7S5Y - chains C and D of the 5 polymer chains in the assembly; structure by electron microscopy, 3.90 A resolution.

[Chain C (and D)]
Protein: ATP-sensitive inward rectifier potassium channel 11
From: Homo sapiens
Notes: chain D of this document is another copy of the same molecule, construct and numbering; everything in this record applies to it too
UniProt: B2RC52 (B2RC52_HUMAN); residues 1-390 here = UniProt positions 1-390
Sequence (390 residues; numbered 1 to 390; the number before each row is that of its first residue):
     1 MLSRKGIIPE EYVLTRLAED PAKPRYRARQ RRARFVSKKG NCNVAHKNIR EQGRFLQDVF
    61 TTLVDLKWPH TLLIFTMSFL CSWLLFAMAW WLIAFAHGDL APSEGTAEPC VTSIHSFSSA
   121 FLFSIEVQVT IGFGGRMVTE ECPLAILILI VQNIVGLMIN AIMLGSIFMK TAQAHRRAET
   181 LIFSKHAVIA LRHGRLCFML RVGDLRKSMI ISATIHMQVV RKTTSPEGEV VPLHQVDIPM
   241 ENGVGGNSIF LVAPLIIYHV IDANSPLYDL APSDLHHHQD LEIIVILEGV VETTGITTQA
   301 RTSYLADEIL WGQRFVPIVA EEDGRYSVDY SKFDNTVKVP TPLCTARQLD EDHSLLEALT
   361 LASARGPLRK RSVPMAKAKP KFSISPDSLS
Unresolved in the structure: 1-31, 353-390
Sequence notes: engineered mutation Ser-166 (Cys in B2RC52), Asp-334 (Gly in B2RC52)

[Interface between chain C and chain D]
Contacting residue pairs (111; chain C residue first):
  Arg-32(C) / Gly-324(D)
  Ala-33(C) / Tyr-326(D)
  Arg-34(C) / Tyr-326(D)
  Phe-35(C) / Val-252(D)  hydrophobic
  Cys-42(C) / Met-209(D)  hydrophobic
  Cys-42(C) / Val-252(D)  hydrophobic
  Asn-43(C) / Gly-324(D)  hydrogen bond (side chain-backbone)
  Asn-43(C) / Tyr-326(D)
  Val-44(C) / Arg-325(D)  hydrogen bond (backbone-side chain)
  Val-44(C) / Tyr-326(D)
  Ala-45(C) / Arg-325(D)
  Ala-45(C) / Tyr-326(D)  hydrogen bond (backbone-backbone)
  Ala-45(C) / Ser-327(D)
  His-46(C) / Asp-204(D)
  His-46(C) / Arg-206(D)
  His-46(C) / Val-252(D)
  His-46(C) / Val-328(D)
  His-46(C) / Tyr-330(D)
  Lys-47(C) / Val-328(D)  hydrogen bond (backbone-backbone)
  Lys-47(C) / Tyr-330(D)
  Asn-48(C) / Asp-329(D)
  Asn-48(C) / Tyr-330(D)
  Asn-48(C) / Ser-331(D)
  Ile-49(C) / Leu-205(D)  hydrophobic
  Ile-49(C) / Tyr-330(D)  hydrophobic
  Glu-51(C) / Leu-205(D)
  Arg-54(C) / Glu-179(D)  hydrogen bond (side chain-backbone)
  Arg-54(C) / Thr-180(D)
  Arg-54(C) / Ile-182(D)
  Arg-54(C) / Leu-205(D)
  Phe-55(C) / Leu-205(D)
  Phe-55(C) / Arg-206(D)
  Gln-57(C) / Arg-176(D)
  Gln-57(C) / Glu-179(D)  hydrogen bond
  Asp-58(C) / Arg-176(D)
  Asp-58(C) / Thr-180(D)  hydrogen bond
  Asp-58(C) / Arg-206(D)  salt bridge
  Phe-60(C) / Phe-168(D)  hydrophobic
  Phe-60(C) / Thr-171(D)
  Phe-60(C) / Ala-172(D)  hydrophobic
  Phe-60(C) / Thr-294(D)
  Thr-61(C) / Arg-206(D)  hydrogen bond
  Thr-62(C) / Arg-206(D)  hydrogen bond
  Val-64(C) / Thr-293(D)
  Asp-65(C) / Arg-206(D)  salt bridge
  Phe-123(C) / Phe-133(D)  hydrophobic
  Val-127(C) / Phe-133(D)  hydrophobic
  Thr-130(C) / Val-129(D)
  Thr-130(C) / Thr-130(D)
  Ile-131(C) / Ile-131(D)
  Gly-132(C) / Ile-131(D)
  Gly-132(C) / Gly-132(D)
  Phe-133(C) / Phe-133(D)
  Gly-134(C) / Phe-133(D)
  Arg-136(C) / Phe-133(D)
  Met-137(C) / Phe-133(D)  hydrophobic
  Met-137(C) / Gly-135(D)
  Met-137(C) / Arg-136(D)
  Val-138(C) / Phe-133(D)  hydrophobic
  Val-138(C) / Arg-136(D)  hydrogen bond (backbone-side chain)
  Glu-140(C) / His-115(D)  salt bridge
  Glu-140(C) / Ser-118(D)
  Glu-140(C) / Ser-119(D)
  Glu-140(C) / Arg-136(D)  salt bridge
  Ile-146(C) / Phe-121(D)  hydrophobic
  Ile-146(C) / Leu-122(D)  hydrophobic
  Leu-149(C) / Leu-122(D)  hydrophobic
  Leu-149(C) / Ile-125(D)  hydrophobic
  Ile-150(C) / Leu-80(D)  hydrophobic
  Ile-150(C) / Trp-83(D)  hydrophobic
  Ile-150(C) / Phe-121(D)  hydrophobic
  Ile-150(C) / Ile-125(D)  hydrophobic
  Asn-153(C) / Val-129(D)
  Asn-153(C) / Ile-131(D)
  Ile-154(C) / Phe-79(D)  hydrophobic
  Ile-154(C) / Trp-83(D)  hydrophobic
  Leu-157(C) / Asn-160(D)
  Leu-157(C) / Leu-164(D)
  Ala-161(C) / Leu-164(D)  hydrophobic
  Ile-162(C) / Thr-171(D)
  Gly-165(C) / Phe-168(D)
  Met-169(C) / Thr-293(D)
  Met-169(C) / Thr-294(D)
  Gln-173(C) / Thr-293(D)  hydrogen bond
  His-175(C) / Glu-292(D)
  His-216(C) / Ser-248(D)
  Gln-218(C) / Phe-250(D)
  Pro-226(C) / His-193(D)
  Glu-227(C) / Leu-191(D)
  Glu-227(C) / Arg-192(D)  hydrogen bond (side chain-backbone)
  Glu-227(C) / His-193(D)  hydrogen bond (side chain-backbone)
  Glu-227(C) / Gly-194(D)  hydrogen bond (side chain-backbone)
  Glu-227(C) / Arg-314(D)
  Gly-228(C) / Arg-314(D)
  Glu-229(C) / Arg-192(D)  salt bridge
  Glu-229(C) / Met-199(D)
  Glu-229(C) / Arg-314(D)
  Pro-232(C) / Val-319(D)
  Gln-235(C) / Phe-250(D)
  Gln-235(C) / Leu-255(D)
  Asp-237(C) / Asn-242(D)  hydrogen bond
  Asp-237(C) / Gly-243(D)
  Asp-237(C) / Val-244(D)
  Asp-237(C) / Ser-248(D)
  Glu-288(C) / Ile-211(D)
  Glu-288(C) / Ser-212(D)
  Thr-297(C) / Ile-211(D)
  Thr-297(C) / Val-290(D)
  Gln-299(C) / Ile-211(D)
  Gln-299(C) / Phe-250(D)
  Arg-301(C) / Met-209(D)
Other interface residues (no listed pair), chain C (71 interface residues in all): Glu-126, Thr-139, Met-158, Ser-166, Ser-225, Val-230, Leu-233, His-234, Val-236, Ile-284, Ile-286, Ile-296, Thr-298
Other interface residues (no listed pair), chain D (69 interface residues in all): Lys-39, Phe-75, Thr-76, Ser-113, Ile-167, Arg-177, Arg-195, Ser-208, Ile-210, Gly-295, Pro-317, Glu-321

[Summary]
The interface between chain C and chain D involves 71 residues on one side and 69 on the other; the contacts
include 15 hydrogen bonds and 5 salt bridges. Among the polar pairs are Asp-58(C)/Arg-206(D),
Asp-65(C)/Arg-206(D) and Glu-140(C)/His-115(D).
Chain C and chain D are both ATP-sensitive inward rectifier potassium channel 11 (Homo sapiens); the
structure, Human KATP channel in open conformation, focused on Kir and one SUR, position 2, was determined by
electron microscopy together with 7S5X, 7S5Z, 7S60 and 7S61 from the same study.
